5F8I - chains A and B of the 3 polymer chains in the assembly; structure by X-ray diffraction, 2.50 A resolution.

== Chain A ==
Name: Genome polyprotein
From: Enterovirus A71
Notes: EC 2.7.7.48
UniProtKB: E5RPG2 (E5RPG2_9ENTO); residues 1-462 here correspond to UniProt positions 1732-2193 (UniProt number = residue number + 1731)
Chain sequence (468 residues; each row starts with the number of its first residue):
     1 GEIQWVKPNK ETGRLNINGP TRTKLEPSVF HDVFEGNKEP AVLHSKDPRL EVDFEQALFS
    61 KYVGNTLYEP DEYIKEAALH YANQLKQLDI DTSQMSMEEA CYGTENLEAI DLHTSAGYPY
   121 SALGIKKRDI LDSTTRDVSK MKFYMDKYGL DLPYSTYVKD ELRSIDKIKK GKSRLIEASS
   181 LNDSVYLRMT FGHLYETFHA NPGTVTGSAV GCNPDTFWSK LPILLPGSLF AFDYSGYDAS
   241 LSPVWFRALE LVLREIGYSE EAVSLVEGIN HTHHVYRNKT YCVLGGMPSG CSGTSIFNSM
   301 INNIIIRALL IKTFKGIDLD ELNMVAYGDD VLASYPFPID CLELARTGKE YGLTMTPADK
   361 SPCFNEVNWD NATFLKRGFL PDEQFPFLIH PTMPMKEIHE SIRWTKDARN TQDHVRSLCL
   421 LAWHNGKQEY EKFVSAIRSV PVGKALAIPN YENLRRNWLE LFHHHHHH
Unresolved in the structure: 463-468
Construct notes: expression tag (463-468)
Bound ions: Mg2+ site 1: Tyr234, Asp329 (together with CTP); Zn2+: His271, His273, Cys282; Mg2+ site 2 near Asp330 (its only coordinating residue here)
Ligand contacts: CTP (cytidine-5'-triphosphate): Lys159, Arg163, Arg174, Tyr234, Ser235, Gly236, Tyr237, Asp238, Ser289, Thr294, Asn298, Asp329
What the authors report for this chain:
  - conformationally variable residues (side-chain flip): Asp238
  - binding site for CTP: Asp238
  - contacts within the chain: Asp238-Ser289 (hydrogen bond)
  - Mg2+ coordination: Asp329
  - catalytic residues: Asp329

== Chain B ==
Molecule: 35-nt RNA strand
Sequence (35 nucleotides; numbered 581 to 615; the number before each row is that of its first residue):
   581 GGGAGAUGAA AGUCUCCAGG UCUCUCUCGU CGAAA
Unresolved in the structure: 581-598, 611-615

== How chain A and chain B interact ==
Contacting residue pairs - 43 pairs, chain A then chain B:
  Pro20(A) - G599(B)  base contact
  Arg22(A) - G599(B)  base contact
  Lys24(A) - G599(B)  base contact
  Glu108(A) - U603(B)  hydrogen bond to the phosphate
  Thr114(A) - G600(B)  phosphate contact
  Thr114(A) - U601(B)  phosphate contact
  Ser115(A) - G599(B)  hydrogen bond to the phosphate
  Ser115(A) - G600(B)  hydrogen bond to the phosphate
  Ser121(A) - G599(B)  hydrogen bond to the phosphate
  Lys127(A) - U601(B)  salt bridge to the phosphate
  Tyr157(A) - G599(B)  sugar contact
  Lys159(A) - G600(B)  hydrogen bond to the base
  Asp160(A) - G599(B)  hydrogen bond to the base
  Ile176(A) - G599(B)  sugar contact
  Ile176(A) - G600(B)  base contact
  Glu177(A) - G600(B)  sugar contact
  Ala178(A) - G600(B)  sugar contact
  Ser179(A) - G600(B)  hydrogen bond to the sugar
  Arg188(A) - C602(B)  salt bridge to the phosphate
  His199(A) - C602(B)  phosphate contact
  His199(A) - U603(B)  salt bridge to the phosphate
  Val210(A) - U603(B)  sugar contact
  Gly211(A) - U603(B)  hydrogen bond to the sugar
  Gly211(A) - C604(B)  sugar contact
  Cys212(A) - U603(B)  sugar contact
  Cys212(A) - C604(B)  sugar contact
  Asn213(A) - C604(B)  hydrogen bond to the sugar
  Asn213(A) - U605(B)  phosphate contact
  Pro214(A) - C604(B)  sugar contact
  Ser289(A) - G600(B)  base contact
  Gly290(A) - G600(B)  hydrogen bond to the sugar
  Gly290(A) - U601(B)  sugar contact
  Cys291(A) - U601(B)  hydrogen bond to the sugar
  Ser292(A) - U601(B)  phosphate contact
  Ser292(A) - C602(B)  hydrogen bond to the phosphate
  Gly293(A) - U601(B)  hydrogen bond to the sugar
  Thr294(A) - U601(B)  sugar contact
  Tyr327(A) - U603(B)  sugar contact
  Asp413(A) - U607(B)  sugar contact
  Arg416(A) - C606(B)  hydrogen bond to the sugar
  Arg416(A) - U607(B)  salt bridge to the phosphate
  Leu420(A) - U605(B)  sugar contact
  Leu420(A) - C606(B)  sugar contact
Other interface residues (no listed pair), chain A (37 interface residues in all): Leu43, Leu107, Asp111, Ser184, Ser295

== In short ==
Chain A and chain B form an interface of 37 and 9 residues respectively; the contacts include 14 hydrogen
bonds and 4 salt bridges. Polar contacts include Lys159(A)-G600(B), Asp160(A)-G599(B) and Ser179(A)-G600(B).
Chain A binds CTP. Tyr234(A) and Asp329(A) coordinate Mg2+ site 1. From the paper: the catalytic residue
Asp329(A); a binding site for CTP at Asp238(A).
Chain A is Genome polyprotein (Enterovirus A71) and chain B is a 35-nt RNA strand; the structure, Enterovirus
71 Polymerase Elongation Complex (C1S2/3 Form), was determined by X-ray diffraction together with 5F8G, 5F8H,
5F8J, 5F8L, 5F8M and 5F8N from the same study.
